Entry 8SPX (electron microscopy, 2.95 A resolution); this record covers chains A and D of the 6 polymer chains in the assembly.

[Chain A]
Name: ATP synthase subunit alpha
Organism: Bacillus sp. PS3
Notes: EC 7.1.2.2
Reference sequence: A0A0M3VGF9 (A0A0M3VGF9_BACP3); numbering as in UniProt (aligned over 26-501)
Sequence (476 residues; numbered 26 to 501; the number before each row is that of its first residue):
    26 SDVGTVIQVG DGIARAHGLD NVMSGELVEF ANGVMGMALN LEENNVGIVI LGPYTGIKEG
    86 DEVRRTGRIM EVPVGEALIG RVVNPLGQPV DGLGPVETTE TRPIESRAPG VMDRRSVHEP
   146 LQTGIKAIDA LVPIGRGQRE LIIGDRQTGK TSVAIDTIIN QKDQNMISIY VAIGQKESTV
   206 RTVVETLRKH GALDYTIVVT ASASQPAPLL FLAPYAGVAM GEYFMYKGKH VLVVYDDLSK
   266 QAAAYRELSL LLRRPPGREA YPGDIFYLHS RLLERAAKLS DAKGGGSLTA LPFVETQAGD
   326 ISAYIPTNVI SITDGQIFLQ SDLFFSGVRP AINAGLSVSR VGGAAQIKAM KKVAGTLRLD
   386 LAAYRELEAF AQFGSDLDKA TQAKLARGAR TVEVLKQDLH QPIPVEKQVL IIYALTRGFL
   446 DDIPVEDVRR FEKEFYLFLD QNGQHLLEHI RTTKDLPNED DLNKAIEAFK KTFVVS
Differences from the reference sequence: conflict Ser193 (Cys in A0A0M3VGF9), Phe463 (Trp in A0A0M3VGF9)
Ligand contacts:
  - ATP (adenosine-5'-triphosphate), molecule 1: Arg171, Gln172, Thr173, Gly174, Lys175, Thr176, Ser177, Phe349, Arg354, Pro355, Gln422, Asp423, Leu424
  - ATP, molecule 2: Ser336, Val363, Ser364, Arg365

[Chain D]
Name: ATP synthase subunit beta
Organism: Bacillus sp. PS3
Reference sequence: A0A0M4U1P9 (A0A0M4U1P9_BACP3); residues 1-471 here = UniProt positions 1-471
Sequence (471 residues; each row starts with the number of its first residue):
     1 MTRGRVIQVM GPVVDVKFEN GHLPAIYNAL KIQHKARNEN EVDIDLTLEV ALHLGDDTVR
    61 TIAMASTDGL IRGMEVIDTG APISVPVGEV TLGRVFNVLG EPIDLEGDIP ADARRDPIHR
   121 PAPKFEELAT EVEILETGIK VVDLLAPYIK GGKIGLFGGA GVGKTVLIQE LIHNIAQEHG
   181 GISVFAGVGE RTREGNDLYH EMKDSGVISK TAMVFGQMNE PPGARMRVAL TGLTMAEYFR
   241 DEQGQDVLLF IDNIFRFTQA GSEVSALLGR MPSAVGYQPT LATEMGQLQE RITSTAKGSI
   301 TSIQAIYVPA DDYTDPAPAT TFSHLDATTN LERKLAEMGI YPAVDPLAST SRALAPEIVG
   361 EEHYQVARKV QQTLQRYKEL QDIIAILGMD ELSDEDKLVV HRARRIQFFL SQNFHVAEQF
   421 TGQPGSYVPV KETVRGFKEI LEGKYDHLPE DAFRLVGRIE EVVEKAKAMG V
Ion coordination: Mg2+: Thr165 (together with ATP)
Ligand contacts: ATP (adenosine-5'-triphosphate): Gly159, Ala160, Gly161, Val162, Gly163, Lys164, Thr165, Val166, Arg191, Asn253, Tyr341, Phe414, Ala417, Phe420

[Chain A / chain D interface]
Contacting residue pairs - 50 pairs, chain A then chain D:
  Ile32(A) - Gly55(D)
  Gln33(A) - His53(D)
  Val34(A) - His53(D)  hydrogen bond (backbone-backbone)
  Asp36(A) - Arg270(D)  salt bridge
  Tyr79(A) - Ile26(D)
  Lys83(A) - Leu23(D)  hydrogen bond (side chain-backbone)
  Lys83(A) - Pro24(D)
  Glu84(A) - Leu23(D)
  Glu84(A) - Asp56(D)
  Val115(A) - Phe125(D)  hydrophobic
  Arg171(A) - Phe322(D)
  Gln172(A) - Arg352(D)
  Gln200(A) - Glu290(D)
  Lys201(A) - Glu290(D)
  Lys201(A) - His324(D)  hydrogen bond (side chain-backbone)
  Lys201(A) - Leu325(D)  hydrogen bond (side chain-backbone)
  Lys201(A) - Asp326(D)  salt bridge
  Lys201(A) - Arg352(D)
  Glu202(A) - Phe125(D)
  Glu202(A) - Leu128(D)
  Glu202(A) - Glu290(D)
  Ser203(A) - Leu128(D)
  Ser203(A) - Thr130(D)
  Thr204(A) - Arg352(D)
  Arg206(A) - Phe125(D)  hydrogen bond (side chain-backbone)
  Arg206(A) - Glu126(D)  hydrogen bond (side chain-backbone)
  Arg206(A) - Leu128(D)  hydrogen bond (side chain-backbone)
  Ala228(A) - Gly286(D)
  Ser229(A) - Ala122(D)
  Ala232(A) - Thr283(D)
  Lys265(A) - Ser323(D)
  Glu272(A) - Pro279(D)
  Glu272(A) - Thr280(D)
  Glu272(A) - Leu281(D)
  Glu272(A) - Ala282(D)
  Glu272(A) - Thr283(D)  hydrogen bond
  Leu275(A) - Met271(D)  hydrophobic
  Leu275(A) - Pro272(D)
  Leu275(A) - Ser273(D)
  Arg278(A) - Gly269(D)  hydrogen bond (side chain-backbone)
  Arg278(A) - Met271(D)
  Arg279(A) - Met271(D)
  Ala285(A) - Ala274(D)
  Gln322(A) - Ala319(D)
  Asp347(A) - Gln375(D)
  Phe350(A) - Leu347(D)
  Phe350(A) - Gln372(D)
  Ser351(A) - Gln372(D)
  Arg354(A) - Arg368(D)
  Gly399(A) - Glu391(D)
Also at the interface, not in a pair above, chain A (40 interface residues in all): Gly35, Thr80, Ile82, Val205, Thr207, Val209, Arg271, Leu276, Gln397
Also at the interface, not in a pair above, chain D (45 interface residues in all): Ala25, Leu52, Leu54, Lys124, Glu127, Gln287, Thr314, Gln371, Glu379

[Overview]
The interface between chain A and chain D involves 40 residues on one side and 45 on the other, with 9
hydrogen bonds and 2 salt bridges. Among the polar pairs are Asp36(A)-Arg270(D), Lys201(A)-Asp326(D) and
Lys83(A)-Leu23(D). Chain A binds ATP. Chain D binds ATP.
Here chain A is ATP synthase subunit alpha and chain D is ATP synthase subunit beta, both from Bacillus sp.
PS3. Entry 8SPX (PS3 F1 Rotorless, high ATP) was determined by electron microscopy together with 8SPV and 8SPW
from the same study.
